7UCG - chains G and H of the 18 polymer chains in the assembly; structure by electron microscopy, 3.50 A resolution.

== Chain G ==
Molecule: Envelope glycoprotein gp160
From: Human immunodeficiency virus 1
Reference sequence: Q202J5 (Q202J5_9HIV1); the construct lacks a stretch of the UniProt sequence and is renumbered around it, so the offset changes along the chain: 27-184 = UniProt 28-185; 190-309 = UniProt 195-314; 312-321 = UniProt 315-324; 322-394 = UniProt 326-398; 1 more segments
Chain sequence (507 residues; row label = number of the first residue in the row; note: 13 numbers in that range are skipped by the numbering (no residue carries them; nothing is unmodelled there); a row labelled like 184A-184I holds insertion residues (184A, then the next letters in order); numbers below 1 keep their minus sign (Met-4 is residue -4)):
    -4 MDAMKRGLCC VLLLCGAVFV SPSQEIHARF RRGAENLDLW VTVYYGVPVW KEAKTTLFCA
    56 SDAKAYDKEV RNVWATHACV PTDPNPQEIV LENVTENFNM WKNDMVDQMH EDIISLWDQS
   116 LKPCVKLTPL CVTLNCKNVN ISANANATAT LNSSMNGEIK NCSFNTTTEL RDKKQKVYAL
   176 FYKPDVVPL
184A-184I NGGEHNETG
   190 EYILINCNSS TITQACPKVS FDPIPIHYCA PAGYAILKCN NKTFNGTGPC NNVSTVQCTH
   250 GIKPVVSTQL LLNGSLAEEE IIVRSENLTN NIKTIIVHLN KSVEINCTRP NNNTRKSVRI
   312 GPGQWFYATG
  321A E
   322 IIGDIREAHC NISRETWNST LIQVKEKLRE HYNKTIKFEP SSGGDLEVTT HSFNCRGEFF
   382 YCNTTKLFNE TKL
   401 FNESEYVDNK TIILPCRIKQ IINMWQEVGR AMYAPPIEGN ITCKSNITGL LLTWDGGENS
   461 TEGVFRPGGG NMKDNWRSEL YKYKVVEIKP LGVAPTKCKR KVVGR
Unresolved in the structure: -4 to 32, 136-151, 184A-184I, 401-408, 505
Cystine bridges: Cys54-Cys74, Cys119-Cys205, Cys126-Cys196, Cys131-Cys157, Cys218-Cys247, Cys228-Cys239, Cys296-Cys331, Cys376-Cys443, Cys383-Cys416
Covalently attached groups: N-acetylglucosamine (NAG) linked to Asn88, Asn156, Asn160, Asn197, Asn234, Asn241, Asn276, Asn295, Asn301, Asn339, Asn384, Asn390, Asn446; glycan linked to Asn262, Asn332
Sequence notes: initiating methionine (-4); expression tag (-3 to 26); conflict Gly28 (Val29 in Q202J5), Ala29 (Val30 in Q202J5), Glu30 (Gly31 in Q202J5), Arg66 (His67 in Q202J5), Asn295 (Lys300 in Q202J5), Trp316 (Thr319 in Q202J5), Asn384 (Asp388 in Q202J5), Cys498 (Ser496 in Q202J5)

== Chain H ==
Molecule: 10-1074 Fab heavy chain
From: Homo sapiens
Notes: antibody fragment or engineered binder
Chain sequence (243 residues; row label = number of the first residue in the row):
     1 QVQLQESGPG LVKPSETLSV TCSVSGDSMN NYYWTWIRQS PGKGLEWIGY ISDRESATYN
    61 PSLNSRVVIS RDTSKNQLSL KLNSVTPADT AVYYCATARR GQRIYGVVSF GEFFYYYSMD
   121 VWGKGTTVTV SSASTKGPSV FPLAPSSKST SGGTAALGCL VKDYFPEPVT VSWNSGALTS
   181 GVHTFPAVLQ SSGLYSLSSV VTVPSSSLGT QTYICNVNHK PSNTKVDKRV EPKSCDKHHH
   241 HHH
Unresolved in the structure: 1, 130-243

== Chain G / chain H interface ==
Pairs across the interface (13):
  Asp325(G) with Tyr105(H)
  Ile326(G) with Glu112(H)
  Arg327(G) with Tyr105(H); Gly106(H); Glu112(H)
  Glu328(G) with Phe110(H); Glu112(H)
  His330(G) with Val107(H); Phe110(H)
  Ile413(G) with Val107(H), hydrophobic; Phe110(H), hydrophobic
  Leu414(G) with Phe110(H)
  Pro415(G) with Phe110(H)

== Overview ==
8 residues of chain G face 5 of chain H across their interface. N-acetylglucosamine is covalently linked to
Asn88(G), Asn156(G), Asn160(G), Asn197(G), Asn234(G) and Asn241(G) and 7 more.
Chain G is Envelope glycoprotein gp160 (Human immunodeficiency virus 1) and chain H is 10-1074 Fab heavy chain
(Homo sapiens); the structure, Structure of the DU422 SOSIP.664 trimer in complex with neutralizing antibody
Fab fragments 10-1074 and BG24, was determined by electron microscopy together with 7UCE and 7UCF from the
same study.
